8Y9M - chains A and D of the 4 polymer chains in the assembly; structure by electron microscopy, 2.76 A resolution.

Chain A:
Molecule: Cas12h1 (D465A) mutant
Chain sequence (870 residues; row label = number of the first residue in the row):
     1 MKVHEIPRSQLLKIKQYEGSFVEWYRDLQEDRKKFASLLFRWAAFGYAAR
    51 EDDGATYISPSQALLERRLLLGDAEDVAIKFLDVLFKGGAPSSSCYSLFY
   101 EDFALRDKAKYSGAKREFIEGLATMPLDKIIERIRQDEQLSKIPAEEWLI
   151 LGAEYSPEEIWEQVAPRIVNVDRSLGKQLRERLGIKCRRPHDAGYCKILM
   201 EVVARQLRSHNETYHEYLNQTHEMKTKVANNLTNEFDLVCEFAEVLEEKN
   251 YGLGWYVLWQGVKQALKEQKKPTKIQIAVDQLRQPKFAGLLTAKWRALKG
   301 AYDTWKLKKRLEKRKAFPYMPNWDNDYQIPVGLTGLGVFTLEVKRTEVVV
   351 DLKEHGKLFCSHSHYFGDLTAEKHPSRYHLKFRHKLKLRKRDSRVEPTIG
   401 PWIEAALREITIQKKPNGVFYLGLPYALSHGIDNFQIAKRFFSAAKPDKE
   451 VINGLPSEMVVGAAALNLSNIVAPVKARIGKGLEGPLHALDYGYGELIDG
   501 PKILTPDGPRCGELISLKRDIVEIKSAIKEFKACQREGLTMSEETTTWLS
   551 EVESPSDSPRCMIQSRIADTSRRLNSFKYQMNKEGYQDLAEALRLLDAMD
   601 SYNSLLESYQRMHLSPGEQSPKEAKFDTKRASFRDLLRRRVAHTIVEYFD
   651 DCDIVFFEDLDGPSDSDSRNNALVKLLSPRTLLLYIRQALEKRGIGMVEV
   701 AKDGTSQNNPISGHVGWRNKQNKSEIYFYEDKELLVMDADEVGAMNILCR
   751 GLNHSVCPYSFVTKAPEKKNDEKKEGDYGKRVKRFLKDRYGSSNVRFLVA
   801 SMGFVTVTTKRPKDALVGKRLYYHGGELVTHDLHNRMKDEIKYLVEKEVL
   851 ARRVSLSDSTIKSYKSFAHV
Not modelled in the structure: 765-776, 810-814
What the authors report for this chain:
  - binding site for crRNA: Ser666
  - binding site for the 29-nt DNA strand: Lys675
  - contacts within the chain: Leu660-Arg680 (hydrogen bond), Tyr302-Asp667 (hydrogen bond), Arg634-Leu676 (hydrogen bond)

Chain D:
Molecule: 29-nt DNA strand
Sequence (29 nucleotides; row label = number of the first residue in the row; numbers below 1 keep their minus sign (DG-8 is residue -8)):
    -8 GTCTAGATGATAATACACCGTTGGCCCGA
Not modelled in the structure: 14-20

How chain A and chain D interact:
Pairs across the interface (43; chain A residue first):
  Ser93(A) - DT-1(D)  base contact
  Ser93(A) - DG0(D)  hydrogen bond to the base
  Ser94(A) - DT-1(D)  hydrogen bond to the phosphate
  Tyr96(A) - DA-2(D)  hydrogen bond to the phosphate
  Tyr96(A) - DT-1(D)  base contact
  Phe103(A) - DA-2(D)  phosphate contact
  Phe103(A) - DT-1(D)  phosphate contact
  Ala104(A) - DA-2(D)  hydrogen bond to the phosphate
  Leu105(A) - DT-1(D)  phosphate contact
  Arg106(A) - DA-2(D)  phosphate contact
  Arg106(A) - DT-1(D)  hydrogen bond to the phosphate
  Ala109(A) - DG0(D)  phosphate contact
  Lys110(A) - DT-1(D)  hydrogen bond to the base
  Lys110(A) - DG0(D)  hydrogen bond to the phosphate
  Ser112(A) - DG0(D)  sugar contact
  Ser112(A) - DA1(D)  hydrogen bond to the phosphate
  Ala114(A) - DA1(D)  base contact
  Gln136(A) - DT2(D)  hydrogen bond to the phosphate
  Asp137(A) - DA1(D)  sugar contact
  Gln139(A) - DG0(D)  phosphate contact
  Arg173(A) - DT-1(D)  sugar contact
  Arg173(A) - DG0(D)  salt bridge to the phosphate
  Ala193(A) - DG-3(D)  phosphate contact
  Lys197(A) - DA-2(D)  hydrogen bond to the base
  Trp295(A) - DG11(D)  stacking on the base
  Arg296(A) - DC10(D)  sugar contact
  Arg296(A) - DG11(D)  phosphate contact
  Gln436(A) - DT5(D)  base contact
  Lys439(A) - DT5(D)  sugar contact
  Lys439(A) - DA6(D)  salt bridge to the phosphate
  Arg440(A) - DT5(D)  sugar contact
  Ser443(A) - DA6(D)  sugar contact
  Ala444(A) - DA6(D)  phosphate contact
  Ala444(A) - DC7(D)  phosphate contact
  Ala445(A) - DC7(D)  hydrogen bond to the phosphate
  Gly779(A) - DA8(D)  phosphate contact
  Lys780(A) - DC7(D)  salt bridge to the phosphate
  Lys780(A) - DA8(D)  hydrogen bond to the phosphate
  Arg781(A) - DC7(D)  sugar contact
  Arg781(A) - DA8(D)  hydrogen bond to the phosphate
  Arg820(A) - DG11(D)  salt bridge to the phosphate
  Arg820(A) - DT12(D)  base contact
  His831(A) - DT12(D)  hydrogen bond to the base
Also at the interface, not in a pair above, chain A (40 interface residues in all): Ala90, Tyr100, Asp102, Arg133, Lys299, Thr334, Gly335, Lys353, Glu699, Val762
Also at the interface, not in a pair above, chain D (14 interface residues in all): DA-4

Overview:
40 residues of chain A face 14 of chain D across their interface, with 14 hydrogen bonds, 4 salt bridges and 1
aromatic stacking contact. Polar contacts include Ser93(A)-DG0(D), Lys110(A)-DT-1(D) and Lys197(A)-DA-2(D).
The paper reports a binding site for crRNA at Ser666(A); a binding site for the 29-nt DNA strand at Lys675(A).
Here chain A is Cas12h1 (D465A) mutant and chain D is a 29-nt DNA strand. Entry 8Y9M
(Cas12h1(D465A)-crRNA-dsDNA ternary complex) was determined by electron microscopy together with 8Y9L and 8Y9N
from the same study.
